6KW3 - chains S and V of the 28 polymer chains in the assembly; structure by electron microscopy, 7.13 A resolution (low resolution: residue-level contacts below are approximate; hydrogen-bond / salt-bridge calls are withheld).

Chain S:
Name: Histone H2A
From: Xenopus laevis
Reference sequence: Q6AZJ8 (Q6AZJ8_XENLA); residues 0-129 here correspond to UniProt positions 1-130 (UniProt number = residue number + 1)
Amino-acid sequence (130 residues; each row starts with the number of its first residue; numbering starts at 0):
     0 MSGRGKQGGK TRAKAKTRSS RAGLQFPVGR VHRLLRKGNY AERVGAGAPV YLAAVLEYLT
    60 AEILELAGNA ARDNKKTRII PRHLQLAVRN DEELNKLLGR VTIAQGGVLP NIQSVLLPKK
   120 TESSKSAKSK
Disordered / not traced: 0-11, 119-129

Chain V:
Molecule: DNA 167
Sequence (167 nucleotides; row label = number of the first residue in the row; numbers below 1 keep their minus sign (DC-19 is residue -19)):
   -19 CTAGTACTTC TCGACAAGCT TCAGGATGTA TATATCTGAC ACGTGCCTGG AGACTAGGGA
    41 GTAATCCCCT TGGCGGTTAA AACGCGGGGG ACAGCGCGTA CGTGCGTTTA AGCGGTGCTA
   101 GAGCTGTCTA CGACCAATTG AGCGGCCTCG GCACCGGGAT TCTCATC
Disordered / not traced: -19 to 0, 147

Interface between chain S and chain V:
Contacting residue pairs (18; chain S residue first):
  Ala12(S) - DT119(V)
  Ala14(S) - DG120(V)
  Thr16(S) - DA121(V)
  Arg29(S) - DG122(V)
  Arg29(S) - DC123(V)
  Glu41(S) - DA113(V)
  Arg42(S) - DG112(V)
  Arg42(S) - DA113(V)
  Val43(S) - DG112(V)
  Val43(S) - DA113(V)
  Gly44(S) - DG112(V)
  Ala45(S) - DG112(V)
  Lys75(S) - DC132(V)
  Lys75(S) - DA133(V)
  Thr76(S) - DG131(V)
  Thr76(S) - DC132(V)
  Arg77(S) - DG131(V)
  Arg77(S) - DC132(V)
Other interface residues (no listed pair), chain S (13 interface residues in all): His31
Other interface residues (no listed pair), chain V (11 interface residues in all): DT118

Overview:
13 residues of chain S and 11 residues of chain V are in contact.
Here chain S is Histone H2A (Xenopus laevis) and chain V is DNA 167. Entry 6KW3 (The ClassA RSC-Nucleosome
Complex) was determined by electron microscopy, deposited together with 6K15 and 6KW4.
